PDB entry 6VU0 | X-ray diffraction, 3.50 A resolution | chains A and B

[Chain A (and B)]
Name: PEP-protein phosphotransferase system enzyme I
From: Escherichia coli
Notes: EC 2.7.3.9; chain B of this document is another copy of the same molecule, construct and numbering; everything in this record applies to it too
Reference sequence: A0A1V2SSS1 (A0A1V2SSS1_ECOLX); residues 261-575 here correspond to UniProt positions 184-498 (UniProt number = residue number - 77)
Amino-acid sequence (316 residues; each row starts with the number of its first residue):
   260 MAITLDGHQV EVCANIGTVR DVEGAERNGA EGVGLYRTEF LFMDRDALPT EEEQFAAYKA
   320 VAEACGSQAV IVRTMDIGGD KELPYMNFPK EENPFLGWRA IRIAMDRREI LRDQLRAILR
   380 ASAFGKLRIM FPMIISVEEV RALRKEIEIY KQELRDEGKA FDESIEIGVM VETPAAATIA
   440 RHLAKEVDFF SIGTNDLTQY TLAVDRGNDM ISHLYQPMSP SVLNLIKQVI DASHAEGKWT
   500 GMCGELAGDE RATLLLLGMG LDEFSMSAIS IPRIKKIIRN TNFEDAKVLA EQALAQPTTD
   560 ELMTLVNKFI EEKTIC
Unresolved in the structure: 260, 572-575 (chain B: 260, 570-575)
Construct notes: initiating methionine (260)
What the authors report for this chain:
  - mutagenesis - K340A: abolished catalytic activity on PEP
  - catalytic residues: Lys-340
  - catalytic residues: Arg-358 (proposed by the authors, not directly observed)
  - binding site for sulfate ion: Arg-296, Arg-332, Asp-335, Asn-454 (citing earlier work)

[Interface between chain A and chain B]
Pairs across the interface (75; chain A residue first):
  Pro-348(A) / Met-469(B)  hydrophobic
  Glu-350(A) / Asn-467(B)
  Glu-351(A) / Glu-351(B)
  Glu-351(A) / Pro-353(B)
  Glu-351(A) / Asp-464(B)
  Asn-352(A) / Asn-352(B)
  Asn-352(A) / Pro-353(B)
  Asn-352(A) / Phe-354(B)  hydrogen bond (side chain-backbone)
  Asn-352(A) / Asp-464(B)  hydrogen bond
  Pro-353(A) / Glu-351(B)
  Pro-353(A) / Asn-352(B)
  Phe-354(A) / Asn-352(B)  hydrogen bond (backbone-side chain)
  Leu-355(A) / Leu-355(B)  hydrophobic
  Leu-355(A) / Gln-458(B)
  Leu-355(A) / Ala-462(B)
  Leu-355(A) / Val-463(B)
  Leu-355(A) / Asp-464(B)  hydrogen bond (backbone-backbone)
  Leu-355(A) / Ile-470(B)
  Gly-356(A) / Asn-467(B)
  Gly-356(A) / Ile-470(B)
  Trp-357(A) / Asn-467(B)
  Trp-357(A) / Met-469(B)  hydrophobic
  Trp-357(A) / Ile-470(B)  hydrophobic
  Arg-361(A) / Leu-461(B)  hydrogen bond (side chain-backbone)
  Arg-361(A) / Ala-462(B)  hydrogen bond (side chain-backbone)
  Arg-361(A) / Val-463(B)
  Arg-361(A) / Ile-470(B)
  Arg-361(A) / Leu-473(B)
  Ile-394(A) / Leu-461(B)
  Ile-394(A) / Leu-473(B)  hydrophobic
  Val-396(A) / Pro-556(B)
  Arg-400(A) / Thr-557(B)  hydrogen bond
  Pro-433(A) / Pro-433(B)  hydrophobic
  Pro-433(A) / Tyr-459(B)
  Pro-433(A) / Thr-460(B)
  Ala-434(A) / Thr-460(B)  hydrogen bond (backbone-backbone)
  Ala-434(A) / Leu-461(B)  hydrophobic
  Ala-434(A) / Ser-480(B)
  Thr-437(A) / Ser-480(B)
  Thr-437(A) / Leu-484(B)
  His-441(A) / Ala-554(B)  hydrogen bond (side chain-backbone)
  His-441(A) / Pro-556(B)
  Tyr-459(A) / Tyr-459(B)
  Tyr-459(A) / Ala-462(B)  hydrophobic
  Thr-460(A) / Pro-433(B)
  Thr-460(A) / Ala-434(B)  hydrogen bond (backbone-backbone)
  Leu-461(A) / Arg-361(B)  hydrogen bond (backbone-side chain)
  Leu-461(A) / Ile-394(B)
  Leu-461(A) / Ala-434(B)  hydrophobic
  Ala-462(A) / Leu-355(B)
  Ala-462(A) / Arg-361(B)  hydrogen bond (backbone-side chain)
  Ala-462(A) / Tyr-459(B)
  Val-463(A) / Leu-355(B)
  Asp-464(A) / Asn-352(B)  hydrogen bond
  Asp-464(A) / Leu-355(B)  hydrogen bond (backbone-backbone)
  Asn-467(A) / Glu-350(B)
  Asn-467(A) / Gly-356(B)
  Asn-467(A) / Trp-357(B)
  Met-469(A) / Pro-348(B)  hydrophobic
  Met-469(A) / Trp-357(B)
  Ile-470(A) / Leu-355(B)
  Ile-470(A) / Gly-356(B)
  Ile-470(A) / Trp-357(B)  hydrophobic
  Ile-470(A) / Arg-361(B)
  Leu-473(A) / Arg-361(B)
  Leu-473(A) / Ile-394(B)  hydrophobic
  Ser-480(A) / Ala-434(B)
  Ser-480(A) / Thr-437(B)
  Ser-480(A) / Ile-438(B)
  Leu-484(A) / Thr-437(B)
  Ala-554(A) / His-441(B)  hydrogen bond (backbone-side chain)
  Pro-556(A) / Val-396(B)
  Pro-556(A) / Arg-400(B)
  Pro-556(A) / His-441(B)
  Glu-560(A) / Arg-400(B)  salt bridge
Also at the interface, not in a pair above, chain A (42 interface residues in all): Asp-365, Met-392, Glu-397, Glu-398, Thr-432, Ile-438, His-472, Pro-479, Gln-555, Thr-557
Also at the interface, not in a pair above, chain B (44 interface residues in all): Asp-365, Met-392, Glu-397, Glu-398, Thr-432, Gly-466, His-472, Pro-479, Asn-483, Thr-558

[In short]
42 residues of chain A and 44 residues of chain B are in contact, with 15 hydrogen bonds and 1 salt bridge.
Polar pairs include Glu-560(A)/Arg-400(B), Asn-352(A)/Phe-354(B) and Asn-352(A)/Asp-464(B). From the paper:
catalytic residues Lys-340(A) and Arg-358(A); K340A of chain A abolishes catalytic activity on PEP.
Both chains are PEP-protein phosphotransferase system enzyme I (Escherichia coli). Entry 6VU0 (Crystal
structure of the C-terminal domain of enzyme I of the bacterial phosphotransferase system from the ...) was
determined by X-ray diffraction, deposited together with 6V9K and 6VBJ.
